PDB entry 6HWC | X-ray diffraction, 2.80 A resolution | chains R and S of the 28 polymer chains in the assembly

[Chain R]
Molecule: Proteasome subunit alpha type-5
From: Saccharomyces cerevisiae (strain ATCC 204508 / S288c)
Notes: EC 3.4.25.1
UniProtKB: P32379 (PSA5_YEAST); residues -7 to 252 here correspond to UniProt positions 1-260 (UniProt number = residue number + 8)
Amino-acid sequence (260 residues; numbered -7 to 252; the number before each row is that of its first residue; numbers below 1 keep their minus sign (Met-7 is residue -7)):
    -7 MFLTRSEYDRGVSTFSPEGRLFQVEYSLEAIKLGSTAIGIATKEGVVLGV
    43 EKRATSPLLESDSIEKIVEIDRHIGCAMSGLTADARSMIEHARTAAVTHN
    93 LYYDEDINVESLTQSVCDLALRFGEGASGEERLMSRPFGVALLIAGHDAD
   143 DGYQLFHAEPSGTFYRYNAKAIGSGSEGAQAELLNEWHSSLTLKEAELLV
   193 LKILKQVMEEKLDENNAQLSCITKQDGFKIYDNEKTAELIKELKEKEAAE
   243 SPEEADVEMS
Disordered / not traced: -7 to 0, 118-124, 243-252

[Chain S]
Molecule: Proteasome subunit alpha type-6
From: Saccharomyces cerevisiae (strain ATCC 204508 / S288c)
Notes: EC 3.4.25.1
UniProtKB: P40302 (PSA6_YEAST); residues 0-233 here correspond to UniProt positions 1-234 (UniProt number = residue number + 1)
Amino-acid sequence (234 residues; row label = number of the first residue in the row; numbering starts at 0):
     0 MFRNNYDGDTVTFSPTGRLFQVEYALEAIKQGSVTVGLRSNTHAVLVALK
    50 RNADELSSYQKKIIKCDEHMGLSLAGLAPDARVLSNYLRQQCNYSSLVFN
   100 RKLAVERAGHLLCDKAQKNTQSYGGRPYGVGLLIIGYDKSGAHLLEFQPS
   150 GNVTELYGTAIGARSQGAKTYLERTLDTFIKIDGNPDELIKAGVEAISQS
   200 LRDESLTVDNLSIAIVGKDTPFTIYDGEAVAKYI
Disordered / not traced: 0-2
UniProt features mapped onto this chain:
  - modified residue: Ser13 (Phosphoserine)
  - cross-link: Lys190 (Glycyl lysine isopeptide (Lys-Gly) (interchain with G-Cter in ubiquitin))

[Chain R / chain S interface]
Residue-residue contacts - 44 pairs, chain R then chain S:
  Gly3(R) with Gly7(S)
  Ser5(R) with Arg125(S)
  Thr6(R) with Gly7(S); Gln20(S)
  Phe7(R) with Gln20(S), hydrogen bond (backbone-side chain); Tyr23(S); Leu76(S), hydrophobic; Arg125(S); Pro126(S); Gly128(S)
  Ser8(R) with Tyr23(S)
  Pro9(R) with Tyr23(S), hydrophobic; Glu26(S)
  Glu10(R) with Glu26(S); Gln30(S)
  Gly11(R) with Tyr23(S); Ala27(S)
  Leu13(R) with Arg125(S)
  Gln106(R) with Arg81(S), hydrogen bond
  Asp110(R) with Arg81(S), salt bridge
  Leu113(R) with Pro78(S), hydrophobic; Arg125(S)
  Ser153(R) with Pro78(S)
  Gly154(R) with Pro78(S)
  Thr155(R) with Gln59(S)
  Phe156(R) with Gln59(S)
  Tyr157(R) with Arg50(S), hydrogen bond (side chain-backbone); Ala52(S); Ser56(S); Ser57(S); Gln59(S)
  Arg158(R) with Ser56(S); Ser57(S), hydrogen bond (backbone-backbone)
  Tyr159(R) with Ala52(S); Asp53(S); Leu55(S); Ser56(S)
  Asn160(R) with Leu55(S), hydrogen bond (backbone-backbone)
  Ala161(R) with Leu55(S)
  Gln172(R) with Asp53(S), hydrogen bond; Leu55(S)
  Leu176(R) with Glu54(S); Leu55(S), hydrophobic
  Trp179(R) with Leu55(S), hydrophobic
Other interface residues (no listed pair), chain R (27 interface residues in all): Arg2, Glu117, Leu175
Other interface residues (no listed pair), chain S (26 interface residues in all): Asp6, Ala24, Asn51, Asp79, Tyr122, Gly123

[In short]
Chain R and chain S form an interface of 27 and 26 residues respectively; the contacts include 6 hydrogen
bonds and 1 salt bridge. Among the polar pairs are Asp110(R)-Arg81(S), Phe7(R)-Gln20(S) and
Gln106(R)-Arg81(S).
Chain R is Proteasome subunit alpha type-5 and chain S is Proteasome subunit alpha type-6, both from
Saccharomyces cerevisiae (strain ATCC 204508 / S288c); the structure, Yeast 20S proteasome beta2-G45A mutant,
was determined by X-ray diffraction, deposited together with 6HTB, 6HTC, 6HTD, 6HTP, 6HTR, 6HUB and 30 further
entries.
